5OYG - chains A and B; structure by electron microscopy, 4.06 A resolution (low resolution: residue-level contacts below are approximate; hydrogen-bond / salt-bridge calls are withheld).

Chain A (and B):
Molecule: Anoctamin-1
From: Mus musculus
Notes: chain B of this document is another copy of the same molecule, construct and numbering; everything in this record applies to it too
UniProt: Q8BHY3 (ANO1_MOUSE); residue numbers follow UniProt; this construct covers 1-960
Sequence (960 residues; each row starts with the number of its first residue):
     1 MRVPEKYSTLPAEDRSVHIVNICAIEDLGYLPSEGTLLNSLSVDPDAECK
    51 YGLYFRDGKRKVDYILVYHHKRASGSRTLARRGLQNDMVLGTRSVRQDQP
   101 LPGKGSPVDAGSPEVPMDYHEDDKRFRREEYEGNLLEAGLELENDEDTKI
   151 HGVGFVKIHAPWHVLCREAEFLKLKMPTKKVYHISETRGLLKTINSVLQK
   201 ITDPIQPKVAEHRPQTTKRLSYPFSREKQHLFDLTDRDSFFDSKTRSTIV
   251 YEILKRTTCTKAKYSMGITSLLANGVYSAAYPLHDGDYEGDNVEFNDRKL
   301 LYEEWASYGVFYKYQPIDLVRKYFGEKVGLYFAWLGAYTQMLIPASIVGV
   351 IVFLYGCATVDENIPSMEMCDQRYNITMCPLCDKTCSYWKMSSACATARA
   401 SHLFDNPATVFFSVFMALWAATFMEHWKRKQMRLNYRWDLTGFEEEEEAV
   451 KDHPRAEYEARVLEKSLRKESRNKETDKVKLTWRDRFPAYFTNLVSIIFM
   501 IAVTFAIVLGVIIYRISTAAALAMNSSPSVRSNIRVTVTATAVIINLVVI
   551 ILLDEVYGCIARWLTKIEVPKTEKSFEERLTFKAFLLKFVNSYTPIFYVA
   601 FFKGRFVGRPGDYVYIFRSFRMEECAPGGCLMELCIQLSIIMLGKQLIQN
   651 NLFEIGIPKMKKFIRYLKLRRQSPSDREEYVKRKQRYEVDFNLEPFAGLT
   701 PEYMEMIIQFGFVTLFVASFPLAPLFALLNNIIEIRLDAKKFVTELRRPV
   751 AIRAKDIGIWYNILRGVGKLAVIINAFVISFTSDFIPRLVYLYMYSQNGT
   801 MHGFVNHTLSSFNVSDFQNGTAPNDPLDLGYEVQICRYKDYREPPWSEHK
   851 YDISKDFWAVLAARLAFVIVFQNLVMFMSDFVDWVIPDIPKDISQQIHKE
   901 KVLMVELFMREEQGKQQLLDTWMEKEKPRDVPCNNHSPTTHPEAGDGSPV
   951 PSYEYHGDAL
Disordered / not traced: 1-116, 131-164, 260-266, 467-487, 660-682, 911-960
Disulfide bonds: Cys-370/Cys-395, Cys-379/Cys-836, Cys-382/Cys-386, Cys-625/Cys-630
Swiss-Prot annotation at these positions:
  - binding site (Ca(2+)): Glu-425, Asn-651, Glu-654, Glu-702, Glu-705, Glu-734, Asp-738, Asp-883, Asp-888
  - site: Lys-428 (Unlikely to bind calcium but may play an important structural role)
  - modified residue: Ser-196 (Phosphoserine)
  - glycosylation: Asn-806 (N-linked (GlcNAc...) asparagine)
  - mutagenesis: Glu-425 (E425A/K: Increased Ca(2+) sensitivity), Lys-428 (K428A/E: Decreased Ca(2+) sensitivity), Arg-515 (R515A: Decreased permeability to chloride ions), Arg-535 (R535A: Decreased permeability to chloride ions), Asn-546 (N546D: Decreased threshold for activation by calcium), Ile-550 (I550A: Low constitutive channel activity. Decreased threshold for activation by calcium; I550K: Induces phospholipid scramblase activity), Ile-551 (I551K: Induces phospholipid scramblase activity), Glu-555 (E555K: Induces phospholipid scramblase activity), Lys-588 (K588A/Q: Decreased permeability to chloride ions), Asn-591 (N591A: Increased permeability to chloride ions), Tyr-593 (Y593D: Decreased threshold for activation by calcium), Ile-596 (I596A: Decreased threshold for activation by calcium), 23 further mutagenesis entries in UniProt
What the authors report for this chain:
  - conformationally variable residues (helix shift): Gly-644, Gly-656

Interface between chain A and chain B:
Residue-residue contacts (20; chain A residue first):
  Ile-773(A) with Asn-873(B)
  Met-794(A) with Trp-858(B)
  Ile-853(A) with Lys-855(B)
  Lys-855(A) with Ile-853(B); Trp-858(B)
  Trp-858(A) with Met-794(B); Lys-855(B); Trp-858(B); Ala-859(B)
  Ala-859(A) with Trp-858(B)
  Ala-862(A) with Leu-865(B)
  Leu-865(A) with Ala-862(B); Ala-866(B); Ile-869(B)
  Ala-866(A) with Leu-865(B)
  Ile-869(A) with Leu-865(B); Ile-869(B)
  Gln-872(A) with Asn-873(B)
  Asn-873(A) with Ile-773(B); Gln-872(B)
Interface residues without a listed pair, chain A (17 interface residues in all): Phe-443, Phe-777, Ser-854, Leu-861, Val-868
Interface residues without a listed pair, chain B (17 interface residues in all): Phe-443, Phe-777, Ser-854, Leu-861, Val-868

Overview:
Chain A and chain B each contribute 17 residues to their interface. UniProt lists 9 Ca2+-binding residues and
35 mutagenesis sites on chain A. From the paper: conformational variability at Gly-644(A) and Gly-656(A).
Chain A and chain B are both Anoctamin-1 (Mus musculus); the structure, Structure of calcium-free mTMEM16A
chloride channel at 4.06 A resolution, was determined by electron microscopy together with 5OYB from the same
study.
